Entry 5NQK (X-ray diffraction, 3.25 A resolution); this record covers chains H and B of the 5 polymer chains in the assembly.

[Chain H]
Name: HLA class I histocompatibility antigen, A-2 alpha chain
Source organism: Homo sapiens
Notes: engineered mutation(s): A245V
UniProt: P01892 (1A02_HUMAN); residues 1-276 here correspond to UniProt positions 25-300 (UniProt number = residue number + 24)
Sequence (276 residues; row label = number of the first residue in the row):
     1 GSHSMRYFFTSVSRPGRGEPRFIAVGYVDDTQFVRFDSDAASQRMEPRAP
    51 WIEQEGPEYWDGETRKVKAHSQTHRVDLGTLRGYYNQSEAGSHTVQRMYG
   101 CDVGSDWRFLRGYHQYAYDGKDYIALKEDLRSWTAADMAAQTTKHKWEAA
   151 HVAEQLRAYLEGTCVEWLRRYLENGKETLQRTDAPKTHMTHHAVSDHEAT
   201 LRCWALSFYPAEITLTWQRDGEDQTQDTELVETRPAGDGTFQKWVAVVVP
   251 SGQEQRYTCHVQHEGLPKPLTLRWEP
Disordered / not traced: 276
Disulfides: Cys101-Cys164, Cys203-Cys259
Construct notes: conflict Val245 (Ala269 in P01892)

[Chain B]
Name: T-cell receptor beta variable 19, TRB protein
Source organism: Homo sapiens
Notes: engineered mutation(s): S171C,S171C,S171C,S171C,S171C,S171C,S171C,S171C
UniProt: chimeric construct of A0A5B3, A0A0C4ZKA8: residues 3-94 from A0A5B3 (A0A5B3_HUMAN) positions 22-113 (UniProt number = residue number + 19); residues 101-244 from A0A0C4ZKA8 positions 31-174 (UniProt number = residue number - 70)
Sequence (251 residues; numbered 2 to 252; the number before each row is that of its first residue):
     2 MGITQSPKYLFRKEGQNVTLSCEQNLNHDAMYWYRQDPGQGLRLIYYSQI
    52 VNDFQKGDIAEGYSVSREKKESFPLTVTSAQKNPTAFYLCASSQGLAGAG
   102 ELFFGEGSRLTVLEDLKNVFPPEVAVFEPSEAEISHTQKATLVCLATGFY
   152 PDHVELSWWVNGKEVHSGVCTDPQPLKEQPALNDSRYCLSSRLRVSATFW
   202 QNPRNHFRCQVQFYGLSENDEWTQDRAKPVTQIVSAEAWGRADQDRGGGC
   252 D
Disordered / not traced: 2, 246-252
Disulfides: Cys23-Cys91, Cys145-Cys210
Construct notes: initiating methionine (2); linker (95-100); conflict Cys171 (Ser101 in A0A0C4ZKA8); expression tag (245-252)

[Interface between chain H and chain B]
Pairs across the interface (9):
  Arg65(H) with Tyr48(B), hydrogen bond
  Ala69(H) with Leu97(B), hydrophobic
  Gln72(H) with Gln50(B); Ile51(B); Asp54(B)
  Val76(H) with Ile51(B), hydrophobic
  Lys146(H) with Gln95(B)
  Gln155(H) with Ala100(B), hydrogen bond (side chain-backbone); Gly101(B)
Also at the interface, not in a pair above, chain H (8 interface residues in all): Thr73, Ala150

[In short]
Chain H and chain B each contribute 8 residues to their interface, with 2 hydrogen bonds. Among the polar
pairs are Arg65(H)-Tyr48(B) and Gln155(H)-Ala100(B).
Chain H is HLA class I histocompatibility antigen, A-2 alpha chain and chain B is T-cell receptor beta
variable 19, TRB protein, both from Homo sapiens; the structure, human 199.16 TCR in complex with
Melan-A/MART-1 (26-35) peptide and HLA-A2, was determined by X-ray diffraction.
